Entry 2E75 (X-ray diffraction, 3.55 A resolution); this record covers chains B and G of the 8 polymer chains in the assembly.

Chain B:
Name: Cytochrome b6-f complex subunit 4
Source organism: Mastigocladus laminosus
Reference sequence: P83792 (PETD_MASLA); residue numbers follow UniProt; this construct covers 1-160
Chain sequence (160 residues; each row starts with the number of its first residue):
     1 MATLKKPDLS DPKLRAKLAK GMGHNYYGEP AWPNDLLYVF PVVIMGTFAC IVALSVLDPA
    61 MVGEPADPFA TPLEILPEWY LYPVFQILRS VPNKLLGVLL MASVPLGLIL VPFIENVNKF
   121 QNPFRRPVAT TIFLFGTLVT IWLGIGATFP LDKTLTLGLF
Metal / ion sites: Cd2+: Asp58 (shared with 1 residue of chain C; Glu3(G) of chain G)
Small-molecule neighbours:
  - chlorophyll a (CLA): Tyr80, Pro83, Val84, Ile87, Met101, Ala102, Val104, Pro105, Leu106, Leu108, Ile109, Ile132, Phe133, Phe135, Gly136, Val139, Thr140
  - heme (HEM): Asn25, Val39, Phe40, Val43, Ile44
  - dioleoyl-phosphatidylcholine (OPC; (7R,17E)-4-hydroxy-N,N,N,7-tetramethyl-7-[(8E)-octadec-8-enoyloxy]-10-oxo-3,5,9-trioxa-4-phosphaheptacos-17-en-1-aminium 4-oxide): Ile87, Val91, Leu100, Ser103, Gly107, Leu108, Val111, Ile114, Glu115, Asn118, Arg125, Arg126, Pro127, Val128, Ala129, Ile132, Leu143
  - 2-nonyl-4-hydroxyquinoline N-oxide (QNO): Ala31, Leu36, Phe40, Pro41

Chain G:
Name: Cytochrome b6-f complex subunit 5
Source organism: Mastigocladus laminosus
Reference sequence: P83797 (PETG_MASLA); residues 1-37 here = UniProt positions 1-37
Chain sequence (37 residues; numbered 1 to 37; the number before each row is that of its first residue):
     1 MVEPLLDGLV LGLVFATLGG LFYAAYQQYK RPNELGG
Metal / ion sites: Cd2+: Glu3 (shared with Asp58(B) of chain B; 1 residue of chain C)
Small-molecule neighbours: beta-carotene (BCR): Leu13, Ala16, Thr17, Gly19, Gly20, Tyr23

Interface between chain B and chain G:
Residue-residue contacts - 22 pairs, chain B then chain G:
  Pro7(B) - Leu35(G)
  Leu9(B) - Leu35(G)
  Asp58(B) - Glu3(G)
  Asp58(B) - Leu5(G)
  Met61(B) - Met1(G)  hydrophobic
  Leu76(B) - Met1(G)
  Leu76(B) - Val2(G)  hydrophobic
  Trp79(B) - Leu6(G)  hydrophobic
  Trp79(B) - Val10(G)  hydrophobic
  Tyr82(B) - Val2(G)
  Tyr82(B) - Asp7(G)
  Asn122(B) - Ala25(G)  hydrogen bond (side chain-backbone)
  Asn122(B) - Tyr29(G)
  Pro123(B) - Ala25(G)
  Phe124(B) - Ala25(G)
  Phe124(B) - Tyr26(G)
  Phe124(B) - Tyr29(G)  hydrophobic
  Arg125(B) - Tyr29(G)
  Thr130(B) - Phe22(G)
  Leu134(B) - Phe22(G)  hydrophobic
  Thr137(B) - Leu18(G)
  Ile141(B) - Phe15(G)  hydrophobic
Also at the interface, not in a pair above, chain B (22 interface residues in all): Leu4, Lys6, Tyr27, Leu54, Glu74, Ile75, Phe133
Also at the interface, not in a pair above, chain G (18 interface residues in all): Leu9, Leu11, Gln28, Gly37

In short:
22 residues of chain B face 18 of chain G across their interface, with 1 hydrogen bond. Its one
hydrogen-bonded contact is Asn122(B)-Ala25(G). Beta-carotene is bound between chain B and chain G. Chain B
binds heme, 2-nonyl-4-hydroxyquinoline N-oxide, chlorophyll a and dioleoyl-phosphatidylcholine.
Chain B is Cytochrome b6-f complex subunit 4 and chain G is Cytochrome b6-f complex subunit 5, both from
Mastigocladus laminosus; the structure, Crystal Structure of the Cytochrome b6f Complex with
2-nonyl-4-hydroxyquinoline N-oxide (NQNO) from M.laminosus, was determined by X-ray diffraction (same
publication as 2E74 and 2E76).
